Entry 6VOG (electron microscopy, 4.35 A resolution (low resolution: residue-level contacts below are approximate; hydrogen-bond / salt-bridge calls are withheld)); this record covers chains B and d of the 9 polymer chains in the assembly.

== Chain B ==
Protein: ATP synthase subunit alpha, chloroplastic
Organism: Spinacia oleracea
Notes: EC 7.1.2.2
UniProt: P06450 (ATPA_SPIOL); numbering as in UniProt (aligned over 1-507)
Amino-acid sequence (507 residues; row label = number of the first residue in the row):
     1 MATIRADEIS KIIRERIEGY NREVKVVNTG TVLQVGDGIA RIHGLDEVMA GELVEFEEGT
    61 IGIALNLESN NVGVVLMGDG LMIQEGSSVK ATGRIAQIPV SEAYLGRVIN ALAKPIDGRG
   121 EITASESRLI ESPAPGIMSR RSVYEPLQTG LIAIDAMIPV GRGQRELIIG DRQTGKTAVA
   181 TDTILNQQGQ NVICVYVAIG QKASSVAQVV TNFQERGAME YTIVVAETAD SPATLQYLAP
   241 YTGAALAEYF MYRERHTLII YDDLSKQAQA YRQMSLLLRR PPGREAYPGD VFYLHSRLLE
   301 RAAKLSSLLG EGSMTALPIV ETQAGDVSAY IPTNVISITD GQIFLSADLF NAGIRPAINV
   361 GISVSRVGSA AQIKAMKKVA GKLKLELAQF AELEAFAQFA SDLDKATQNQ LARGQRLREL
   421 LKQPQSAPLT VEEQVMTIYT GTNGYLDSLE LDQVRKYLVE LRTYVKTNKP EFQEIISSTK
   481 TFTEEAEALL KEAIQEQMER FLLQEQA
Not modelled in the structure: 1-3, 505-507
Swiss-Prot annotation at these positions:
  - binding site (ATP): Gly170 to Thr177
  - site: Ser363 (Required for activity)
Residues lining bound ligands: ATP (adenosine-5'-triphosphate): Asp171, Gln173, Thr174, Gly175, Lys176, Thr177, Ala178, Phe350, Arg355, Pro356, Gln423, Pro424, Gln425

== Chain d ==
Protein: ATP synthase delta chain, chloroplastic
Organism: Spinacia oleracea
UniProt: P11402 (ATPD_SPIOL); residue numbers follow UniProt; this construct covers 1-257
Amino-acid sequence (257 residues; row label = number of the first residue in the row):
     1 MAALQNPVAL QSRTTTAVAA LSTSSTTSTP KPFSLSFSSS TATFNPLRLK ILTASKLTAK
    61 PRGGALGTRM VDSTASRYAS ALADVADVTG TLEATNSDVE KLIRIFSEEP VYYFFANPVI
   121 SIDNKRSVLD EIITTSGLQP HTANFINILI DSERINLVKE ILNEFEDVFN KITGTEVAVV
   181 TSVVKLENDH LAQIAKGVQK ITGAKNVRIK TVIDPSLVAG FTIRYGNEGS KLVDMSVKKQ
   241 LEEIAAQLEM DDVTLAV
Not modelled in the structure: 1-71, 250-257

== Chain B / chain d interface ==
Contacting residue pairs (25; chain B residue first):
  Ile4(B) - Thr74(d)
  Ile4(B) - Arg154(d)
  Arg5(B) - Glu153(d)
  Arg5(B) - Arg154(d)
  Glu8(B) - Arg77(d)
  Ser10(B) - Arg77(d)
  Ser10(B) - Tyr78(d)
  Ser10(B) - Ala81(d)
  Ile13(B) - Tyr78(d)
  Arg14(B) - Ala81(d)
  Arg14(B) - Asp84(d)
  Arg14(B) - Val88(d)
  Arg16(B) - Ile148(d)
  Ile17(B) - Ala81(d)
  Ile17(B) - Val85(d)
  Ile17(B) - Asn144(d)
  Ile17(B) - Phe145(d)
  Ile17(B) - Ile148(d)
  Glu18(B) - Asn144(d)
  Tyr20(B) - Arg126(d)
  Tyr20(B) - Asn144(d)
  Tyr20(B) - Asn147(d)
  Tyr20(B) - Ile148(d)
  Tyr20(B) - Asp151(d)
  Glu23(B) - Arg126(d)
Other interface residues (no listed pair), chain B (14 interface residues in all): Ile9, Gly19, Asn21
Other interface residues (no listed pair), chain d (16 interface residues in all): Leu82

== Overview ==
14 residues of chain B and 16 residues of chain d are in contact. Chain B binds ATP. UniProt lists 8
ATP-binding residues on chain B.
Chain B is ATP synthase subunit alpha, chloroplastic and chain d is ATP synthase delta chain, chloroplastic,
both from Spinacia oleracea; the structure, Chloroplast ATP synthase (O2, CF1), was determined by electron
microscopy (same publication as 6VM1, 6VM4, 6VMB, 6VMD, 6VMG, 6VOF and 8 further entries).
